Entry 1I94 (X-ray diffraction, 3.20 A resolution); this record covers chains A and H of the 21 polymer chains in the assembly.

# Chain A
Molecule: 16S RRNA
Source organism: Thermus thermophilus
Sequence (1514 nucleotides; each row starts with the number of its first residue):
     2 UGUUGGAGAG UUUGAUCCUG GCUCAGGGUG AACGCUGGCG GCGUGCCUAA GACAUGCAAG
    62 UCGUGCGGGC CGCGGGGUUU UACUCCGUGG UCAGCGGCGG ACGGGUGAGU AACGCGUGGG
   122 UGACCUACCC GGAAGAGGGG GACAACCCGG GGAAACUCGG GCUAAUCCCC CAUGUGGACC
   182 CGCCCCUUGG GGUGUGUCCA AAGGGCUUUG CCCGCUUCCG GAUGGGCCCG CGUCCCAUCA
   242 GCUAGUUGGU GGGGUAAUGG CCCACCAAGG CGACGACGGG UAGCCGGUCU GAGAGGAUGG
   302 CCGGCCACAG GGGCACUGAG ACACGGGCCC CACUCCUACG GGAGGCAGCA GUUAGGAAUC
   362 UUCCGCAAUG GGCGCAAGCC UGACGGAGCG ACGCCGCUUG GAGGAAGAAG CCCUUCGGGG
   422 UGUAAACUCC UGAACCCGGG ACGAAACCCC CGACGAGGGG ACUGACGGUA CCGGGGUAAU
   482 AGCGCCGGCC AACUCCGUGC CAGCAGCCGC GGUAAUACGG AGGGCGCGAG CGUUACCCGG
   542 AUUCACUGGG CGUAAAGGGC GUGUAGGCGG CCUGGGGCGU CCCAUGUGAA AGACCACGGC
   602 UCAACCGUGG GGGAGCGUGG GAUACGCUCA GGCUAGACGG UGGGAGAGGG UGGUGGAAUU
   662 CCCGGAGUAG CGGUGAAAUG CGCAGAUACC GGGAGGAACG CCGAUGGCGA AGGCAGCCAC
   722 CUGGUCCACC CGUGACGCUG AGGCGCGAAA GCGUGGGGAG CAAACCGGAU UAGAUACCCG
   782 GGUAGUCCAC GCCCUAAACG AUGCGCGCUA GGUCUCUGGG UCUCCUGGGG GCCGAAGCUA
   842 ACGCGUUAAG CGCGCCGCCU GGGGAGUACG GCCGCAAGGC UGAAACUCAA AGGAAUUGAC
   902 GGGGGCCCGC ACAAGCGGUG GAGCAUGUGG UUUAAUUCGA AGCAACGCGA AGAACCUUAC
   962 CAGGCCUUGA CAUGCUAGGG AACCCGGGUG AAAGCCUGGG GUGCCCCGCG AGGGGAGCCC
  1022 UAGCACAGGU GCUGCAUGGC CGUCGUCAGC UCGUGCCGUG AGGUGUUGGG UUAAGUCCCG
  1082 CAACGAGCGC AACCCCCGCC GUUAGUUGCC AGCGGUUCGG CCGGGCACUC UAACGGGACU
  1142 GCCCGCGAAA GCGGGAGGAA GGAGGGGACG ACGUCUGGUC AGCAUGGCCC UUACGGCCUG
  1202 GGCGACACAC GUGCUACAAU GCCCACUACA AAGCGAUGCC ACCCGGCAAC GGGGAGCUAA
  1262 UCGCAAAAAG GUGGGCCCAG UUCGGAUUGG GGUCUGCAAC CCGACCCCAU GAAGCCGGAA
  1322 UCGCUAGUAA UCGCGGAUCA GCCAUGCCGC GGUGAAUACG UUCCCGGGCC UUGUACACAC
  1382 CGCCCGUCAC GCCAUGGGAG CGGGCUCUAC CCGAAGUCGC CGGGAGCCUA CGGGCAGGCG
  1442 CCGAGGGUAG GGCCCGUGAC UGGGGCGAAG UCGUAACAAG GUAGCUGUAC CGGAAGGUGC
  1502 GGCUGGAUCA CCUC
Bound ions: Mg2+ site 1 near G21 (its only coordinating residue here); Mg2+ site 2: C67, A166; Mg2+ site 3 near G78 (its only coordinating residue here); Mg2+ site 4 near C93 (its only coordinating residue here); Mg2+ site 5 near G104 (its only coordinating residue here); Mg2+ site 6: G183, C184; Mg2+ site 7 near G190 (its only coordinating residue here); Mg2+ site 8: G294, G541; Mg2+ site 9 near A377 (its only coordinating residue here); Mg2+ site 10: C526, G527; Mg2+ site 11: A555, A557; Mg2+ site 12: C579, G580; 11 more Mg2+ sites not listed
Ligand contacts: octadecatungstenyl diphosphate (WO2): A16, C511, U1177, C1379

# Chain H
Name: 30S ribosomal protein S8
Source organism: Thermus thermophilus
UniProt: P24319 (RS8_THETH); residues 1-138 here = UniProt positions 1-138
Sequence (138 residues; each row starts with the number of its first residue):
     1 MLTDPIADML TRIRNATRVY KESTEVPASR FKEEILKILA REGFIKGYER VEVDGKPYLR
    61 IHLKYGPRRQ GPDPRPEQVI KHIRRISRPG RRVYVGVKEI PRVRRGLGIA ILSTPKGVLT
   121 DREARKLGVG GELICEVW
Ligand contacts: octadecatungstenyl diphosphate (WO2): Pro101, Arg102, Arg105, Gly106, Asp121, Arg122

# Interface between chain A and chain H
Pairs across the interface - 35 pairs, chain A then chain H:
  C569(A) - Pro89(H)  phosphate contact
  C569(A) - Gly90(H)  sugar contact
  G570(A) - Thr3(H)  sugar contact
  G570(A) - Pro89(H)  phosphate contact
  C572(A) - Pro5(H)  phosphate contact
  C572(A) - Ser29(H)  phosphate contact
  C573(A) - Ser29(H)  phosphate contact
  C573(A) - Arg30(H)  hydrogen bond to the phosphate
  U581(A) - Tyr94(H)  phosphate contact
  C582(A) - Val95(H)  sugar contact
  C582(A) - Gly96(H)  sugar contact
  C582(A) - Val97(H)  phosphate contact
  C582(A) - Val129(H)  sugar contact
  C582(A) - Gly130(H)  hydrogen bond to the sugar
  C583(A) - Gly96(H)  phosphate contact
  C583(A) - Val97(H)  hydrogen bond to the phosphate
  C583(A) - Gly128(H)  sugar contact
  C583(A) - Val129(H)  sugar contact
  A623(A) - Pro115(H)  hydrogen bond to the sugar
  U624(A) - Pro115(H)  sugar contact
  A625(A) - Ser113(H)  base contact
  A625(A) - Thr114(H)  sugar contact
  A625(A) - Pro115(H)  base contact
  A625(A) - Gly117(H)  sugar contact
  G637(A) - Met1(H)  hydrogen bond to the sugar
  C807(A) - Met1(H)  hydrogen bond to the sugar
  C807(A) - Leu2(H)  sugar contact
  U810(A) - Asn15(H)  sugar contact
  A837(A) - Arg18(H)  hydrogen bond to the sugar
  G853(A) - Ala7(H)  sugar contact
  C854(A) - Thr3(H)  base contact
  C854(A) - Asp4(H)  sugar contact
  C854(A) - Arg88(H)  phosphate contact
  G855(A) - Arg88(H)  phosphate contact
  G855(A) - Pro89(H)  phosphate contact
Also at the interface, not in a pair above, chain A (25 interface residues in all): G571, C626, A636, G738, G806, G808, C809, C852
Also at the interface, not in a pair above, chain H (32 interface residues in all): Thr11, Arg12, Arg14, Val19, Ala28, Phe31, Lys56, Gly131

# Overview
25 residues of chain A and 32 residues of chain H are in contact; the contacts include 7 hydrogen bonds. Polar
contacts include C582(A)-Gly130(H), A623(A)-Pro115(H) and G637(A)-Met1(H). Bound to chain A:
octadecatungstenyl diphosphate. Bound to chain H: octadecatungstenyl diphosphate.
Here chain A is 16S RRNA and chain H is 30S ribosomal protein S8, both from Thermus thermophilus. Entry 1I94
(Crystal structures of the small ribosomal subunit with tetracycline, edeine and IF3) was determined by X-ray
diffraction (same publication as 1I95, 1I96 and 1I97).
